7KAN - chains D and F of the 6 polymer chains in the assembly; structure by electron microscopy, 3.70 A resolution.

# Chain D
Protein: Protein transport protein Sec63
Source organism: Thermomyces lanuginosus
Amino-acid sequence (719 residues; row label = number of the first residue in the row; numbers below 1 keep their minus sign (Gly-14 is residue -14)):
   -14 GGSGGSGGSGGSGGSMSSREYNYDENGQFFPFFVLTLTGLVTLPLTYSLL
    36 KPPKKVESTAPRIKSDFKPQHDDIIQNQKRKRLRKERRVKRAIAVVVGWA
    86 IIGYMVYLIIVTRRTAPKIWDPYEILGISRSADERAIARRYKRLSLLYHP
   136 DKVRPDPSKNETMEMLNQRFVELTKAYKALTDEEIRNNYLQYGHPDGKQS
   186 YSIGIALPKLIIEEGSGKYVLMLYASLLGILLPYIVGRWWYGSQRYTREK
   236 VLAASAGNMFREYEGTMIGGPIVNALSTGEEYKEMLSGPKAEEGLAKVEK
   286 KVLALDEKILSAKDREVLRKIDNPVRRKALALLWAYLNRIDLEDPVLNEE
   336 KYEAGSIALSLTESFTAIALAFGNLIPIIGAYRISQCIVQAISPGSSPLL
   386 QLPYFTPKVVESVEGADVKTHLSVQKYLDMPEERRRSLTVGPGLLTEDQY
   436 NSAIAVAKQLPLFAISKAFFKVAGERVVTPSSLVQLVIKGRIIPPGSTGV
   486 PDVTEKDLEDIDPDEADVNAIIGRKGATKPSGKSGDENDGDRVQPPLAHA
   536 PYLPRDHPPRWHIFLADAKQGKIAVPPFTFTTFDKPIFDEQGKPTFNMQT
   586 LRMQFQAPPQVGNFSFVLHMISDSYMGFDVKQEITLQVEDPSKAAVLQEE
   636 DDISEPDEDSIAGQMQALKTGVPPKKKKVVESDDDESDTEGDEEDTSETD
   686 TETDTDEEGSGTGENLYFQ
Disordered / not traced: -14 to 4, 36-44, 98-184, 481-526, 571-579, 626-704

# Chain F
Protein: Protein transport protein Sec72
Source organism: Thermomyces lanuginosus
Amino-acid sequence (214 residues; each row starts with the number of its first residue):
     1 MSSDLDTYTHYPLHLDPSSKAVSLATTEGQTPAQTEAVEAELQQLNALHR
    51 SLISLDPPNVPPPPLPINPKRSAQITKLKETANTAYKRGNHGEAVRLYSY
   101 AIEMAAGRPGWEPVNLAREELSGLYANRAQAHMAQQMWPEGWVDAKCSVE
   151 SKPVGNAKGWWRGGKCLVEMGRYDEARAWIEQALGIEGPASDGGKELAAL
   201 LEEIKAGSQRRQGS
Disordered / not traced: 1-6, 28, 188-190, 205-214

# Interface between chain D and chain F
Pairs across the interface (6):
  Lys404(D) - Arg172(F)
  Ala553(D) - Gly185(F)
  Ala553(D) - Ile186(F)
  Lys554(D) - Gly185(F)
  Lys616(D) - Glu181(F)  salt bridge
  Glu618(D) - Glu181(F)
Interface residues without a listed pair, chain D (6 interface residues in all): Thr405
Interface residues without a listed pair, chain F (5 interface residues in all): Asp174

# Summary
Chain D and chain F form an interface of 6 and 5 residues respectively, with 1 salt bridge. The salt-bridged
pair is Lys616(D)-Glu181(F).
Here chain D is Protein transport protein Sec63 and chain F is Protein transport protein Sec72, both from
Thermomyces lanuginosus. Entry 7KAN (Cryo-EM structure of the Sec complex from T. lanuginosus, Sec62-lacking
mutant (Delta Sec62)) was determined by electron microscopy, deposited together with 7KAH, 7KAI, 7KAJ, 7KAK,
7KAL, 7KAM and 8 further entries.
